PDB entry 5MU2 | X-ray diffraction, 2.70 A resolution | chains B and X of the 3 polymer chains in the assembly

== Chain B ==
Molecule: ACC1 Fab fragment light chain
From: Mus musculus
Notes: antibody fragment or engineered binder
Sequence (218 residues; row label = number of the first residue in the row):
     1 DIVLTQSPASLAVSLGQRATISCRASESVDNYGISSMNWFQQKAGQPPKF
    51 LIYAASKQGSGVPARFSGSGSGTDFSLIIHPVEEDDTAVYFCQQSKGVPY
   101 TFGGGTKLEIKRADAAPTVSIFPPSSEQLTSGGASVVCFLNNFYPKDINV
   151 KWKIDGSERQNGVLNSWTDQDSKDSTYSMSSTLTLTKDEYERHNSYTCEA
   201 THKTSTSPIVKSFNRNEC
Disulfides: Cys-23/Cys-92, Cys-138/Cys-198

== Chain X ==
Molecule: synthetic peptide containing the CII583-591 epitope of collagen type II
Sequence (30 residues; numbered 1 to 30; the number before each row is that of its first residue):
     1 GPPGPPGPPGPPGGRGLTGPIGPPGPPGPP
Disordered / not traced: 1-8, 24-30
Modified / non-standard residues: Pro-3, Pro-6, Pro-9, Pro-12, Pro-24, Pro-27, Pro-30 (4-hydroxyproline; HYP)

== Chain B / chain X interface ==
Contacting residue pairs - 10 pairs, chain B then chain X:
  Tyr-32(B) with Ile-21(X); Pro-23(X)
  Ser-36(B) with Ile-21(X)
  Asn-38(B) with Thr-18(X), hydrogen bond (side chain-backbone)
  Phe-50(B) with Thr-18(X)
  Tyr-53(B) with Leu-17(X)
  Ser-95(B) with Thr-18(X), hydrogen bond (side chain-backbone); Gly-19(X); Pro-20(X)
  Tyr-100(B) with Pro-20(X)
Interface residues without a listed pair, chain B (9 interface residues in all): Phe-40, Gln-93
Interface residues without a listed pair, chain X (7 interface residues in all): Gly-22

== Overview ==
9 residues of chain B face 7 of chain X across their interface, with 2 hydrogen bonds. Polar contacts include
Asn-38(B)/Thr-18(X) and Ser-95(B)/Thr-18(X).
Here chain B is ACC1 Fab fragment light chain (Mus musculus) and chain X is synthetic peptide containing the
CII583-591 epitope of collagen type II. Entry 5MU2 (ACC1 Fab fragment in complex with CII583-591 (CG10)) was
determined by X-ray diffraction together with 5MU0, 5MUB, 5MV3 and 5MV4 from the same study.
